PDB entry 5KUA | electron microscopy, 6.00 A resolution (low resolution: residue-level contacts below are approximate; hydrogen-bond / salt-bridge calls are withheld) | chains A and H of the 26 polymer chains in the assembly

# Chain A (and H)
Molecule: pilin
Organism: Neisseria meningitidis
Notes: chain H of this document is another copy of the same molecule, construct and numbering; everything in this record applies to it too
Chain sequence (161 residues; row label = number of the first residue in the row):
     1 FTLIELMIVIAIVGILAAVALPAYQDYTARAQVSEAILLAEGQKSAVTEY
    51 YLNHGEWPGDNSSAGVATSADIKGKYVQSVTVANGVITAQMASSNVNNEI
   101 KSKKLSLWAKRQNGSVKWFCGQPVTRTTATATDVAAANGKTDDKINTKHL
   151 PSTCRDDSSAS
Cystine bridges: Cys120-Cys154
From the paper describing this entry:
  - post-translational modification sites: Ser63, Ser69 (citing earlier work)
  - contacts within the chain: Phe1-Glu5
  - conformationally variable residues (loop rearrangement, order/disorder transition): Ile15 to Ala23, Lys73 to Gln78, Gln112 to Ser115

# Interface between chain A and chain H
Contacting residue pairs (10; chain A residue first):
  Phe1(A) - Glu41(H)
  Phe1(A) - Gly42(H)
  Phe1(A) - Lys44(H)
  Phe1(A) - Ser45(H)
  Ile4(A) - Ser45(H)
  Ile4(A) - Thr48(H)
  Ile4(A) - Glu49(H)
  Ile4(A) - Leu52(H)
  Met7(A) - Glu49(H)
  Ile8(A) - Leu52(H)
Interface residues without a listed pair, chain A (6 interface residues in all): Leu3, Ile15
Interface residues without a listed pair, chain H (8 interface residues in all): Asn53

# Summary
6 residues of chain A face 8 of chain H across their interface. From the paper: modification sites Ser63(A)
and Ser69(A); conformational variability at Ile15(A), Lys73(A) and Gln112(A).
Both chains are pilin (Neisseria meningitidis). Entry 5KUA (Cryo-EM reconstruction of Neisseria meningitidis
Type IV pilus) was determined by electron microscopy together with 5JW8 from the same study.
